Entry 9GUW (electron microscopy, 3.10 A resolution); this record covers chains A and K of the 30 polymer chains in the assembly.

[Chain A]
Molecule: 16S ribosomal RNA
Organism: Escherichia coli K-12
Sequence (1541 nucleotides; numbered 1 to 1541; the number before each row is that of its first residue):
     1 AAAUUGAAGAGUUUGAUCAUGGCUCAGAUUGAACGCUGGCGGCAGGCCUA
    51 ACACAUGCAAGUCGAACGGUAACAGGAAGAAGCUUGCUUCUUUGCUGACG
   101 AGUGGCGGACGGGUGAGUAAUGUCUGGGAAACUGCCUGAUGGAGGGGGAU
   151 AACUACUGGAAACGGUAGCUAAUACCGCAUAACGUCGCAAGACCAAAGAG
   201 GGGUACCUUCGGGCCUCUUGCCAUCGGAUGUGCCCAGAUGGGAUUAGCUA
   251 GUAGGUGGGGUAACGGCUCACCUAGGCGACGAUCCCUAGCUGGUCUGAGA
   301 GGAUGACCAGCCACACUGGAACUGAGACACGGUCCAGACUCCUACGGGAG
   351 GCAGCAGUGGGGAAUAUUGCACAAUGGGCGCAAGCCUGAUGCAGCCAUGC
   401 CGCGUGUAUGAAGAAGGCCUUCGGGUUGUAAAGUACUUUCAGCGGGGAGG
   451 AAGGGAGUAAAGUUAAUACCUUUGCUCAUUGACGUUACCCGCAGAAGAAG
   501 CACCGGCUAACUCCGUGCCAGCAGCCXCGGUAAUACGGAGGGUGCAAGCG
   551 UUAAUCGGAAUUACUGGGCGUAAAGCGCACGCAGGCGGUUUGUUAAGUCA
   601 GAUGUGAAAUCCCCGGGCUCAACCUGGGAACUGCAUCUGAUACUGGCAAG
   651 CUUGAGUCUCGUAGAGGGGGGUAGAAUUCCAGGUGUAGCGGUGAAAUGCG
   701 UAGAGAUCUGGAGGAAUACCGGUGGCGAAGGCGGCCCCCUGGACGAAGAC
   751 UGACGCUCAGGUGCGAAAGCGUGGGGAGCAAACAGGAUUAGAUACCCUGG
   801 UAGUCCACGCCGUAAACGAUGUCGACUUGGAGGUUGUGCCCUUGAGGCGU
   851 GGCUUCCGGAGCUAACGCGUUAAGUCGACCGCCUGGGGAGUACGGCCGCA
   901 AGGUUAAAACUCAAAUGAAUUGACGGGGGCCCGCACAAGCGGUGGAGCAU
   951 GUGGUUUAAUUCGAUGXAACGCGAAGAACCUUACCUGGUCUUGACAUCCA
  1001 CGGAAGUUUUCAGAGAUGAGAAUGUGCCUUCGGGAACCGUGAGACAGGUG
  1051 CUGCAUGGCUGUCGUCAGCUCGUGUUGUGAAAUGUUGGGUUAAGUCCCGC
  1101 AACGAGCGCAACCCUUAUCCUUUGUUGCCAGCGGUCCGGCCGGGAACUCA
  1151 AAGGAGACUGCCAGUGAUAAACUGGAGGAAGGUGGGGAUGACGUCAAGUC
  1201 AUCAUGGCCCUUACGACCAGGGCUACACACGUGCUACAAUGGCGCAUACA
  1251 AAGAGAAGCGACCUCGCGAGAGCAAGCGGACCUCAUAAAGUGCGUCGUAG
  1301 UCCGGAUUGGAGUCUGCAACUCGACUCCAUGAAGUCGGAAUCGCUAGUAA
  1351 UCGUGGAUCAGAAUGCCACGGUGAAUACGUUCCCGGGCCUUGUACACACC
  1401 GCCCGUXACACCAUGGGAGUGGGUUGCAAAAGAAGUAGGUAGCUUAACCU
  1451 UCGGGAGGGCGCUUACCACUUUGUGAUUCAUGACUGGGGUGAAGUCGUAA
  1501 CAAGGUAACCGUAGGGGAACCUGCGGUUGGAUCACCUCCUU
Disordered / not traced: 1401-1407, 1495-1501, 1541
Modified residues: PSU (pseudouridine-5'-monophosphate) at position 516, G7M (N7-methyl-guanosine-5'-monophosphate) at position 527, 2MG (2N-methylguanosine-5'-monophosphate) at position 966, 5MC (5-methylcytidine-5'-monophosphate) at position 967, 2MG (2N-methylguanosine-5'-monophosphate) at position 1207, 4OC (4n,o2'-methylcytidine-5'-monophosphate) at position 1402, 5MC (5-methylcytidine-5'-monophosphate) at position 1407, UR3 (3-methyluridine-5'-monophoshate) at position 1498, 2MG (2N-methylguanosine-5'-monophosphate) at position 1516, MA6 (6N-dimethyladenosine-5'-monophoshate) at position 1518, MA6 (6N-dimethyladenosine-5'-monophoshate) at position 1519
Ion coordination: Mg2+ site 1 near G21 (its only coordinating residue here); Mg2+ site 2: G46, C47; Mg2+ site 3 near A53 (its only coordinating residue here); Mg2+ site 4: A59, U387; Mg2+ site 5 near G100 (its only coordinating residue here); Mg2+ site 6: A109, G331; Mg2+ site 7 near G111 (its only coordinating residue here); Mg2+ site 8: A116, G117, G289; Mg2+ site 9 near G145 (its only coordinating residue here); Mg2+ site 10 near A171 (its only coordinating residue here); Mg2+ site 11: U180, A195; Mg2+ site 12 near A197 (its only coordinating residue here); 62 more Mg2+ sites not listed

[Chain K]
Name: 30S ribosomal protein S10
Organism: Escherichia coli K-12
Reference sequence: P0A7R5 (RS10_ECOLI); residues 1-103 here = UniProt positions 1-103
Sequence (103 residues; each row starts with the number of its first residue):
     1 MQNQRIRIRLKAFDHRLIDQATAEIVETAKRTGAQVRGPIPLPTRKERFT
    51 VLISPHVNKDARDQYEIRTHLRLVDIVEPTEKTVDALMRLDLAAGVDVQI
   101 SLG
Disordered / not traced: 1-2

[Chain A / chain K interface]
Pairs across the interface (65; chain A residue first):
  G963(A) with His-56(K), sugar contact; Val-57(K), base contact
  A964(A) with His-56(K), sugar contact; Val-57(K), sugar contact
  C972(A) with Val-57(K), sugar contact; Lys-59(K), phosphate contact
  G973(A) with Pro-55(K), sugar contact; His-56(K), base contact; Val-57(K), hydrogen bond to the sugar; Lys-59(K), salt bridge to the phosphate
  A975(A) with Lys-59(K), salt bridge to the phosphate; Arg-62(K), base contact
  G1058(A) with Pro-55(K), base contact
  C1059(A) with Ile-53(K), hydrogen bond to the sugar; Pro-55(K), base contact
  U1060(A) with Ile-53(K), sugar contact; Ser-54(K), sugar contact; Asn-58(K), hydrogen bond to the sugar; Ala-61(K), phosphate contact
  G1061(A) with Asn-58(K), sugar contact; Ala-61(K), sugar contact
  U1115(A) with Arg-68(K), salt bridge to the phosphate
  U1123(A) with Gly-38(K), sugar contact; Pro-39(K), hydrogen bond to the sugar; Ile-40(K), sugar contact; Pro-41(K), base contact
  G1124(A) with Arg-37(K), salt bridge to the phosphate; Ile-40(K), sugar contact
  U1125(A) with Arg-7(K), hydrogen bond to the phosphate; Arg-37(K), salt bridge to the phosphate; Leu-42(K), base contact; Leu-73(K), sugar contact; Asp-75(K), sugar contact
  U1126(A) with Arg-7(K), salt bridge to the phosphate; Arg-9(K), base contact; Leu-42(K), base contact; Leu-73(K), base contact
  A1150(A) with Pro-41(K), hydrogen bond to the sugar; Leu-42(K), sugar contact; Pro-43(K), sugar contact
  A1151(A) with Pro-41(K), base contact; Thr-44(K), hydrogen bond to the phosphate; Arg-72(K), hydrogen bond to the phosphate
  A1152(A) with His-15(K), phosphate contact; Thr-44(K), phosphate contact; His-70(K), salt bridge to the phosphate; Arg-72(K), salt bridge to the phosphate
  G1153(A) with His-15(K), salt bridge to the phosphate
  G1198(A) with Pro-55(K), base contact; His-56(K), sugar contact
  G1253(A) with Lys-46(K), phosphate contact
  A1254(A) with Arg-45(K), salt bridge to the phosphate; Glu-47(K), phosphate contact
  G1255(A) with Arg-45(K), salt bridge to the phosphate
  G1279(A) with Arg-9(K), salt bridge to the phosphate; Lys-11(K), salt bridge to the phosphate
  A1280(A) with Arg-9(K), salt bridge to the phosphate; Leu-42(K), base contact; Pro-43(K), base contact; Leu-71(K), phosphate contact
  C1366(A) with Arg-62(K), hydrogen bond to the sugar
  C1367(A) with Thr-50(K), hydrogen bond to the sugar; Arg-62(K), salt bridge to the phosphate; Gln-64(K), hydrogen bond to the phosphate
  A1368(A) with Gln-64(K), hydrogen bond to the phosphate
Other interface residues (no listed pair), chain A (32 interface residues in all): A969, C1114, U1199, U1202, A1252
Other interface residues (no listed pair), chain K (34 interface residues in all): Arg-48, Leu-52

[Summary]
The interface between chain A and chain K involves 32 residues on one side and 34 on the other, with 12
hydrogen bonds and 15 salt bridges. Polar pairs include G973(A)/Val-57(K), C1059(A)/Ile-53(K) and
U1060(A)/Asn-58(K). G46(A) and C47(A) coordinate Mg2+ site 2.
Chain A is 16S ribosomal RNA and chain K is 30S ribosomal protein S10, both from Escherichia coli K-12; the
structure, 30S-TEC (TEC in expressome position) Inactive state 2, was determined by electron microscopy,
deposited together with 9GUP, 9GUQ, 9GUR, 9GUS, 9GUT, 9GUU, 9GUV and 9GUX.
